PDB entry 4TV9 | X-ray diffraction, 2.00 A resolution | chains B and E of the 6 polymer chains in the assembly

# Chain B
Molecule: Tubulin beta-2B chain
Source organism: Bos taurus
Reference sequence: Q6B856 (TBB2B_BOVIN); the author numbering skips numbers that UniProt does not, so the offset changes along the chain: 1-42 = UniProt 1-42; 45-360 = UniProt 43-358; 369-455 = UniProt 359-445
Amino-acid sequence (445 residues; row label = number of the first residue in the row; note: 10 numbers in that range are skipped by the numbering (no residue carries them; nothing is unmodelled there)):
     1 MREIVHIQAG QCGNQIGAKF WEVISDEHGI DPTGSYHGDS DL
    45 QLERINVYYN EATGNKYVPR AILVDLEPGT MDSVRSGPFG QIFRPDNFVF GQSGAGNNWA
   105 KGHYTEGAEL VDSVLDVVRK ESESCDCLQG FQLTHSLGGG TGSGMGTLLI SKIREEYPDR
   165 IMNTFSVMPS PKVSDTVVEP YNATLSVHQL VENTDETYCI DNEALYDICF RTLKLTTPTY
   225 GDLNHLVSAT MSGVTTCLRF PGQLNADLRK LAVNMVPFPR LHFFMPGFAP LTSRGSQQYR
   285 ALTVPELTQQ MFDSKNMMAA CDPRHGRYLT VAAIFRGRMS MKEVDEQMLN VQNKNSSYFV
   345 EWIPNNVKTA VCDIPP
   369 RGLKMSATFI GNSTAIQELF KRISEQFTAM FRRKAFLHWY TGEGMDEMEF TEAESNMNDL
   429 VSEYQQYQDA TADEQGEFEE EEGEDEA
Disordered / not traced: 277-281, 439-455
Ion coordination: Mg2+: Q11 (together with GDP)
Ligand contacts: GDP (guanosine-5'-diphosphate): G10, Q11, C12, Q15, I16, D69, N101, S140, G142, G143, G144, T145, G146, S147, V171, P173, V177, D179, E183, N206, L209, Y224, L227, N228
UniProt features mapped onto this chain:
  - motif: M1 to I4 (MREI motif)
  - binding site (GTP): Q11, E71, S140, G144, T145, G146, N206, N228
  - binding site (Mg(2+)): E71
  - modified residue: S40 (Phosphoserine), T57 (Phosphothreonine), K60 (N6-acetyllysine), S174 (Phosphoserine), T287 (Phosphothreonine), T292 (Phosphothreonine), R320 (Omega-N-methylarginine), E448 (5-glutamyl polyglutamate)
  - cross-link (Glycyl lysine isopeptide (Lys-Gly)): K60 (interchain with G-Cter in ubiquitin), K326 (interchain with G-Cter in ubiquitin)
From the paper describing this entry:
  - binding site for pm060184: N101, N102, K105, V181, V182, F404, Y408

# Chain E
Molecule: Stathmin-4
Source organism: Rattus norvegicus
Notes: fragment: stathmin-like domain
Reference sequence: P63043 (STMN4_RAT); residues 5-145 here correspond to UniProt positions 49-189 (UniProt number = residue number + 44)
Amino-acid sequence (143 residues; each row starts with the number of its first residue):
     3 MADMEVIELN KCTSGQSFEV ILKPPSFDGV PEFNASLPRR RDPSLEEIQK KLEAAEERRK
    63 YQEAELLKHL AEKREHEREV IQKAIEENNN FIKMAKEKLA QKMESNKENR EAHLAAMLER
   123 LQEKDKHAEE VRKNKELKEE ASR
Disordered / not traced: 3-5, 29-43, 143-145
Construct notes: expression tag (3-4)
UniProt features mapped onto this chain:
  - modified residue: S46 (Phosphoserine)

# Interface between chain B and chain E
Contacting residue pairs (24):
  H107(B) with K75(E), hydrogen bond
  Y108(B) with H78(E), hydrogen bond; E79(E); V82(E), hydrophobic; I83(E)
  L152(B) with E79(E)
  S155(B) with L72(E); K75(E); R76(E), hydrogen bond
  K156(B) with R76(E); E79(E), salt bridge
  R158(B) with L68(E)
  E159(B) with L69(E); L72(E); R76(E), salt bridge
  P162(B) with E65(E)
  Q193(B) with K75(E)
  E411(B) with V82(E); A86(E)
  G412(B) with V82(E); K85(E); A86(E)
  D414(B) with K85(E), salt bridge
  E417(B) with H78(E), salt bridge
Interface residues without a listed pair, chain B (16 interface residues in all): T109, G410, M413

# Overview
16 residues of chain B face 12 of chain E across their interface, with 3 hydrogen bonds and 4 salt bridges.
Polar pairs include K156(B)-E79(E), E159(B)-R76(E) and D414(B)-K85(E). Ligands of chain B: GDP. The paper
reports a binding site for pm060184 at N101(B), N102(B) and K105(B) among others.
Chain B is Tubulin beta-2B chain (Bos taurus) and chain E is Stathmin-4 (Rattus norvegicus); the structure,
Tubulin-PM060184 complex, was determined by X-ray diffraction, deposited together with 4TUY and 4TV8.
